Entry 6GEL (X-ray diffraction, 2.51 A resolution); this record covers chain A.

# Chain A
Name: Green fluorescent protein, Optimized Ratiometric Calcium Sensor
Organism: Aequorea victoria
UniProt: chimeric construct of P42212, W5IDB2: residues 1-228 from P42212 (GFP_AEQVI) positions 1-226 (offset varies); residues 236-304 from W5IDB2 positions 1-69 (UniProt number = residue number - 235); residues 312-376 from P42212 (GFP_AEQVI) positions 174-238 (UniProt number = residue number - 138); residues 383-556 from P42212 (GFP_AEQVI) positions 1-172 (offset varies)
Amino-acid sequence (552 residues; each row starts with the number of its first residue; note: 4 numbers in that range are skipped by the numbering (no residue carries them; nothing is unmodelled there)):
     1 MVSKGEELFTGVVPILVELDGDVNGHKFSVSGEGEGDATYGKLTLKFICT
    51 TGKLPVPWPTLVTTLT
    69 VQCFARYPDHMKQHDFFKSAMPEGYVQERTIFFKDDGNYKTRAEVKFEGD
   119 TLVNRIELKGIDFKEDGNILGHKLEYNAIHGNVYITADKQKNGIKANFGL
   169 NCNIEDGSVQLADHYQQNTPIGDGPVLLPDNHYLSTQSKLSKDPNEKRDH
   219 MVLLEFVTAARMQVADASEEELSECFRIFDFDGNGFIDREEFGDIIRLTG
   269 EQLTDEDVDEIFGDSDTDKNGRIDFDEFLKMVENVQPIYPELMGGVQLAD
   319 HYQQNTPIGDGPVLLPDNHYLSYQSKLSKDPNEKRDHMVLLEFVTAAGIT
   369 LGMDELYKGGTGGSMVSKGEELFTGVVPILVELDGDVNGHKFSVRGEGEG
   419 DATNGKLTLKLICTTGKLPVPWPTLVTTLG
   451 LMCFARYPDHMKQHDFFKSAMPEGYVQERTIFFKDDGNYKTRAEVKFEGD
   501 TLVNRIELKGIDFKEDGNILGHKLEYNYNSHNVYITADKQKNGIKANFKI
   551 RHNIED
Unresolved in the structure: 1-4, 371-385, 556
Glycans and other covalent adducts: covalent link Thr-66/Val-69; covalent link Gly-448/Leu-451
Modified residues: Thr-66 (chromophore; CRF); Gly-448 (chromophore; CR2)
Sequence notes: insertion (2, 384); conflict Leu-65 (Phe64 in P42212), Ala-73 (Ser72 in P42212), Ala-146 (Tyr145 in P42212), 25 further conflict positions vs the reference (P42212) not listed; chromophore (66, 66, 66, 448, 448, 448); linker (229-235, 305-311, 377-382)
Bound ions: Ca2+ site 1: Asp-248, Asp-250, Asn-252, Phe-254, Glu-259; Ca2+ site 2: Asp-284, Asp-286, Asn-288, Arg-290, Glu-295
What the authors report for this chain:
  - contacts within the chain: Tyr-152/Glu-309 (hydrogen bond), Val-232/Glu-301 (backbone contact), Ser-236/Glu-239 (backbone contact), Glu-309/Arg-551 (backbone contact), Leu-310/Arg-551 (backbone contact)

# Summary
Asp-248, Asp-250, Asn-252, Phe-254 and Glu-259 form the Ca2+ site 1. Asp-284, Asp-286, Asn-288, Arg-290 and
Glu-295 coordinate Ca2+ site 2. The paper reports contacts within the chain involving Tyr-152, Glu-309 and
Val-232 among others.
Chain A is Green fluorescent protein, Optimized Ratiometric Calcium Sensor (Aequorea victoria); the structure,
The structure of TWITCH-2B, was determined by X-ray diffraction (same publication as 6GEZ).
